6QZ1 - chain A; structure by X-ray diffraction, 1.70 A resolution.

[Chain A]
Molecule: Mono(2-hydroxyethyl) terephthalate hydrolase
Source organism: Ideonella sakaiensis (strain NBRC 110686 / TISTR 2288 / 201-F6)
Notes: EC 3.1.1.102
Reference sequence: A0A0K8P8E7 (MHETH_IDESA); numbering as in UniProt; present here: 40-428, 430-603
Chain sequence (564 residues; row label = number of the first residue in the row; note: 1 number in that range is skipped by the numbering (no residue carries it; nothing is unmodelled there)):
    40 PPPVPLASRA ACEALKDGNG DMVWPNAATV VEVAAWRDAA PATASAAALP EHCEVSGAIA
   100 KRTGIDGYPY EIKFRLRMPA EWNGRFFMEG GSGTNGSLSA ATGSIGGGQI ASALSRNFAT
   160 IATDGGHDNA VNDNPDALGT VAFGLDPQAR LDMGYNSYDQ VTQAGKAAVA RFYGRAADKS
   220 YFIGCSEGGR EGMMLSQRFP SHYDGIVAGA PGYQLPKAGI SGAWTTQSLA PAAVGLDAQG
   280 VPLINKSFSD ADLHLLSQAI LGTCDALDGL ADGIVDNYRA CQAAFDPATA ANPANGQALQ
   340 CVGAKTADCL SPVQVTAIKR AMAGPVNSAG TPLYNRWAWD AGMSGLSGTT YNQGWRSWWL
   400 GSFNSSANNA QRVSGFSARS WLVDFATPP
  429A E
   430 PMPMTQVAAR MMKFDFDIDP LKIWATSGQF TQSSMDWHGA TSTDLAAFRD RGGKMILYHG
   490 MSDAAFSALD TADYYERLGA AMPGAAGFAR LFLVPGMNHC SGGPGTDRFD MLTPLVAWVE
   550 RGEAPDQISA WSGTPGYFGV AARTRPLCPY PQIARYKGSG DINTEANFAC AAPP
Disordered / not traced: 56-60
Curated features (UniProtKB/Swiss-Prot):
  - active site: Ser225 (Acyl-ester intermediate), Asp492 (Charge relay system), His528 (Charge relay system)
  - binding site (4-[(2-hydroxyethoxy)carbonyl]benzoate): Gly132, Glu226, Arg411, Ser416, His528
  - binding site (Ca(2+)): Asp304, Asp307, Leu309, Asp311, Ile313
  - mutagenesis: Ser225 (S225A: Loss of catalytic activity towards MHET), Arg411 (R411A/Q: Almost complete loss of catalytic activity towards MHET), Ser416 (S416A: Gains a low activity towards BHET (bis-(2-hydroxyethyl) terephthalate); when associated with N-424), Phe424 (F424N: Gains a low activity towards BHET (bis-(2-hydroxyethyl) terephthalate); when associated with A-416), Asp492 (D492A: Loss of catalytic activity towards MHET), His528 (H528A: Loss of catalytic activity towards MHET)
Disulfides: Cys51-Cys92, Cys224-Cys529, Cys303-Cys320, Cys340-Cys348, Cys577-Cys599
Metal / ion sites: Ca2+: Asp304, Asp307, Leu309, Asp311, Ile313
Residues lining bound ligands: benzoic acid (BEZ): Gly132, Ser225, Glu226, Leu254, Ala257, Trp397, Arg411, Phe415, Ser416, Ser419, Ala494, Phe495, His528
From the paper describing this entry:
  - catalytic residues: Gly132, Glu226 (from molecular simulation)
  - mutagenesis - S131G, E226T, F495I: decreased catalytic activity on MHET
  - mutagenesis - S225A: abolished catalytic activity
  - mutagenesis - C224A/C529A, C224H/C529F, C224W/C529S: decreased expression

[In short]
Ligands of chain A: benzoic acid. The Ca2+ site is built by Asp304, Asp307, Leu309, Asp311 and Ile313. From
UniProt: 3 active-site residues, 5 residues binding 4-[(2-hydroxyethoxy)carbonyl]benzoate, 5 Ca2+-binding
residues and 6 mutagenesis sites. From the paper: catalytic residues Gly132 and Glu226; S131G, E226T and F495I
reduce catalytic activity on MHET; 7 substitutions were tested in all.
Chain A is Mono(2-hydroxyethyl) terephthalate hydrolase (Ideonella sakaiensis (strain NBRC 110686 / TISTR 2288
/ 201-F6)); the structure, Structure of MHETase from Ideonella sakaiensis, was determined by X-ray diffraction
(same publication as 6QZ2, 6QZ3 and 6QZ4).
